Entry 8HWT (electron microscopy, 2.91 A resolution); this record covers chains D and E of the 5 polymer chains in the assembly.

[Chain D]
Name: S304 heavy chain
From: Homo sapiens
Sequence (231 residues; numbered 2 to 232; the number before each row is that of its first residue):
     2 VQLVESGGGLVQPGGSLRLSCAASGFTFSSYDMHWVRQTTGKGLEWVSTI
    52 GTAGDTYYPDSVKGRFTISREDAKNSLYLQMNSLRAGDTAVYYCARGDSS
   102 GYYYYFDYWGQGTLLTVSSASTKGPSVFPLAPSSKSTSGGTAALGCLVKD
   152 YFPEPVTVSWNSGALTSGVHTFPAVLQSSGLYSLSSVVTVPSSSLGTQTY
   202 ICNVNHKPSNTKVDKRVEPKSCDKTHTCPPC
Not modelled in the structure: 224-232
Cystine bridges: Cys22-Cys95, Cys147-Cys203

[Chain E]
Name: S304 light chain
From: Homo sapiens
Sequence (216 residues; numbered 1 to 216; the number before each row is that of its first residue):
     1 DIEMTQSPSSLSAAVGDRVTITCRASQSIGSYLNWYQQKPGKAPKLLIYA
    51 ASSLQSGVPSRFSGSGSGTDFTLTISSLQPEDFAIYYCQQSYVSPTYTFG
   101 PGTKVDIKRTVAAPSVFIFPPSDEQLKSGTASVVCLLNNFYPREAKVQWK
   151 VDNALQSGNSQESVTEQDSKDSTYSLSSTLTLSKADYEKHKVYACEVTHQ
   201 GLSSPVTKSFNRGECS
Not modelled in the structure: 216
Cystine bridges: Cys23-Cys88, Cys135-Cys195

[How chain D and chain E interact]
Disulfides between the chains: Cys223(D)-Cys215(E)
Pairs across the interface - 49 pairs, chain D then chain E:
  Gln39(D) with Gln38(E), hydrogen bond; Tyr87(E)
  Leu45(D) with Phe99(E), hydrophobic
  Trp47(D) with Pro95(E); Thr96(E)
  Ser101(D) with Tyr49(E)
  Tyr104(D) with Ser31(E); Tyr32(E), hydrophobic
  Tyr105(D) with Asn34(E), hydrogen bond (backbone-side chain); Ser91(E); Tyr97(E)
  Tyr106(D) with Asn34(E); Leu46(E), hydrophobic; Gln55(E)
  Phe107(D) with Tyr36(E), hydrogen bond (backbone-side chain); Leu46(E)
  Trp110(D) with Pro44(E)
  Gly111(D) with Ala43(E)
  Phe129(D) with Ser122(E); Gln125(E)
  Pro130(D) with Glu124(E)
  Leu131(D) with Phe119(E), hydrophobic; Val134(E), hydrophobic
  Ala132(D) with Phe119(E)
  Ser134(D) with Cys215(E), hydrogen bond
  Lys136(D) with Ser209(E)
  Ser137(D) with Phe117(E); Phe119(E)
  Ser139(D) with Phe117(E)
  Ala144(D) with Phe119(E)
  Leu148(D) with Val134(E), hydrophobic
  His171(D) with Ser175(E), hydrogen bond
  Thr172(D) with Thr165(E)
  Phe173(D) with Leu136(E), hydrophobic; Ser163(E); Ser175(E); Leu176(E); Ser177(E)
  Pro174(D) with Ser163(E), hydrogen bond (backbone-side chain); Val164(E)
  Val176(D) with Gln161(E); Glu162(E)
  Leu177(D) with Gln161(E), hydrogen bond (backbone-side chain)
  Gln178(D) with Gln161(E)
  Ser186(D) with Ser177(E)
  Val188(D) with Leu136(E), hydrophobic
  Lys221(D) with Cys215(E)
  Cys223(D) with Glu214(E); Cys215(E), disulfide
Also at the interface, not in a pair above, chain D (40 interface residues in all): Val37, Tyr58, Tyr94, Tyr103, Asp108, Thr138, Leu145, Lys150, Thr190
Also at the interface, not in a pair above, chain E (42 interface residues in all): Lys42, Ala50, Ile118, Thr130, Ser132, Asn138, Asn139, Thr181

[In short]
Chain D and chain E form an interface of 40 and 42 residues respectively, with 1 disulfide bond and 7 hydrogen
bonds. Among the polar pairs are Gln39(D)-Gln38(E), Tyr105(D)-Asn34(E) and Phe107(D)-Tyr36(E).
Chain D is S304 heavy chain and chain E is S304 light chain, both from Homo sapiens; the structure, SARS-CoV-2
Omicron BA.2 RBD complexed with BD-604 and S304 Fab, was determined by electron microscopy.
